2HBV - chains A and B; structure by X-ray diffraction, 1.65 A resolution.

Chain A (and B):
Name: 2-amino-3-carboxymuconate 6-semialdehyde decarboxylase
Organism: Pseudomonas fluorescens
Notes: EC 4.1.1.45; chain B of this document is another copy of the same molecule, construct and numbering; everything in this record applies to it too
UniProt: Q83V25 (Q83V25_PSEFL); residues 1-334 here = UniProt positions 1-334
Amino-acid sequence (334 residues; row label = number of the first residue in the row):
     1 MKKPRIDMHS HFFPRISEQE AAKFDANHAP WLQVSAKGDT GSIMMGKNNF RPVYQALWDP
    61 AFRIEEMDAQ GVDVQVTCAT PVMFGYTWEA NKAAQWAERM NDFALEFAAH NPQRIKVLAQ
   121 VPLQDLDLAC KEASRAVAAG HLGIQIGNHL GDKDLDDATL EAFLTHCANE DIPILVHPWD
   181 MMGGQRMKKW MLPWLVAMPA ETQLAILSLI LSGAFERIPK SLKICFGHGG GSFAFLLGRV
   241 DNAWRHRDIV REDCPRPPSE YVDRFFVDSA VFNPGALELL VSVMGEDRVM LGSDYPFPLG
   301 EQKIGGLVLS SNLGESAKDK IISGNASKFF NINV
Not modelled in the structure: 1-2, 334 (chain B: 1-3, 334)
Ion coordination: Zn2+: H9, H11, H177, D294

Chain A / chain B interface:
Residue-residue contacts (93):
  H149(A) - R186(B)
  G151(A) - R186(B)
  D152(A) - Q185(B)
  D152(A) - R186(B)
  D154(A) - R186(B)  salt bridge
  D156(A) - W190(B)
  M182(A) - M182(B)  hydrophobic
  M182(A) - R186(B)
  M182(A) - M187(B)  hydrophobic
  R186(A) - K153(B)
  R186(A) - D154(B)
  R186(A) - L155(B)
  R186(A) - E201(B)  salt bridge
  R186(A) - L204(B)
  M187(A) - L204(B)  hydrophobic
  K189(A) - I249(B)
  W190(A) - D156(B)
  W190(A) - L211(B)  hydrogen bond (side chain-backbone)
  W190(A) - S212(B)
  W190(A) - I249(B)
  W190(A) - V250(B)
  W190(A) - D253(B)  hydrogen bond
  M191(A) - R247(B)
  M191(A) - I249(B)  hydrophobic
  M191(A) - V250(B)  hydrophobic
  L192(A) - L204(B)  hydrophobic
  W194(A) - R239(B)
  L195(A) - Q203(B)  hydrogen bond (backbone-side chain)
  L195(A) - R239(B)
  L195(A) - V240(B)  hydrophobic
  L195(A) - A243(B)  hydrophobic
  V196(A) - A200(B)
  V196(A) - Q203(B)
  V196(A) - L207(B)  hydrophobic
  M198(A) - R239(B)
  P199(A) - L236(B)  hydrophobic
  P199(A) - R239(B)
  A200(A) - V196(B)
  A200(A) - A200(B)  hydrophobic
  E201(A) - R186(B)  salt bridge
  Q203(A) - L195(B)  hydrogen bond (side chain-backbone)
  Q203(A) - V196(B)
  L204(A) - R186(B)
  L204(A) - M187(B)  hydrophobic
  L204(A) - L192(B)  hydrophobic
  L207(A) - L192(B)  hydrophobic
  L207(A) - V196(B)  hydrophobic
  L211(A) - W190(B)  hydrogen bond (backbone-side chain)
  L211(A) - L195(B)  hydrophobic
  S212(A) - W190(B)
  H228(A) - R239(B)  hydrogen bond (backbone-side chain)
  G231(A) - F235(B)
  G231(A) - R239(B)  hydrogen bond (backbone-side chain)
  S232(A) - S232(B)
  F235(A) - G231(B)
  F235(A) - F235(B)  hydrophobic
  F235(A) - A276(B)
  L236(A) - P199(B)  hydrophobic
  G238(A) - F272(B)
  R239(A) - W194(B)  hydrogen bond (side chain-backbone)
  R239(A) - L195(B)
  R239(A) - P199(B)
  R239(A) - H228(B)
  R239(A) - F272(B)
  V240(A) - L195(B)  hydrophobic
  N242(A) - F272(B)
  N242(A) - L299(B)
  A243(A) - L195(B)  hydrophobic
  A243(A) - L299(B)  hydrophobic
  H246(A) - P298(B)
  H246(A) - Q302(B)
  R247(A) - R51(B)
  R247(A) - M191(B)
  R247(A) - P298(B)
  R247(A) - L299(B)
  I249(A) - W190(B)
  I249(A) - M191(B)  hydrophobic
  V250(A) - W190(B)
  V250(A) - M191(B)  hydrophobic
  D253(A) - K189(B)  salt bridge
  D253(A) - W190(B)  hydrogen bond
  A270(A) - R239(B)  hydrogen bond (backbone-side chain)
  V271(A) - R239(B)
  F272(A) - G238(B)
  F272(A) - R239(B)
  F272(A) - N242(B)
  G275(A) - L279(B)
  A276(A) - F235(B)
  A276(A) - L279(B)
  L279(A) - L279(B)  hydrophobic
  P298(A) - R247(B)
  L299(A) - N242(B)
  Q302(A) - H246(B)
Other interface residues (no listed pair), chain A (54 interface residues in all): N148, G183, S208, G229, A234, N273
Other interface residues (no listed pair), chain B (50 interface residues in all): G183, S208, V271, N273, G275

Overview:
54 residues of chain A and 50 residues of chain B are in contact; the contacts include 10 hydrogen bonds and 4
salt bridges. Among the polar pairs are D154(A)-R186(B), R186(A)-E201(B) and D253(A)-K189(B). H9(A), H11(A),
H177(A) and D294(A) coordinate Zn2+.
Both chains are 2-amino-3-carboxymuconate 6-semialdehyde decarboxylase (Pseudomonas fluorescens). Entry 2HBV
(Crystal Structure of alpha-Amino-beta-Carboxymuconate-epsilon-Semialdehyde-Decarboxylase (ACMSD)) was
determined by X-ray diffraction.
